Entry 5L5S (X-ray diffraction, 2.60 A resolution); this record covers chains H and I of the 28 polymer chains in the assembly.

Chain H:
Molecule: Proteasome subunit beta type-2
From: Saccharomyces cerevisiae (strain ATCC 204508 / S288c)
Notes: EC 3.4.25.1
UniProtKB: P25043 (PSB2_YEAST); residues 1-232 here correspond to UniProt positions 30-261 (UniProt number = residue number + 29)
Amino-acid sequence (232 residues; row label = number of the first residue in the row):
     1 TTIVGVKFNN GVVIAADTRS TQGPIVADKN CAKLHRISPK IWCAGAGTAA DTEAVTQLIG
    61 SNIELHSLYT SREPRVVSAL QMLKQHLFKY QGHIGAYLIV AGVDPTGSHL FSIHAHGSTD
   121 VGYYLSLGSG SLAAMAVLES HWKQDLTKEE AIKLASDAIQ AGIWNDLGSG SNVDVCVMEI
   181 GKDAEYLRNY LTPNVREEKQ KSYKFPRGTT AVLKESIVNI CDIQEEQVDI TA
Unresolved in the structure: 227-232
Curated features (UniProtKB/Swiss-Prot):
  - active site: T1 (Nucleophile)

Chain I:
Molecule: Proteasome subunit beta type-3
From: Saccharomyces cerevisiae (strain ATCC 204508 / S288c)
Notes: EC 3.4.25.1
UniProtKB: P25451 (PSB3_YEAST); residues 0-204 here correspond to UniProt positions 1-205 (UniProt number = residue number + 1)
Amino-acid sequence (205 residues; numbered 0 to 204; the number before each row is that of its first residue; numbering starts at 0):
     0 MSDPSSINGG IVVAMTGKDC VAIACDLRLG SQSLGVSNKF EKIFHYGHVF LGITGLATDV
    60 TTLNEMFRYK TNLYKLKEER AIEPETFTQL VSSSLYERRF GPYFVGPVVA GINSKSGKPF
   120 IAGFDLIGCI DEAKDFIVSG TASDQLFGMC ESLYEPNLEP EDLFETISQA LLNAADRDAL
   180 SGWGAVVYII KKDEVVKRYL KMRQD
Unresolved in the structure: 0
Ion coordination: Mg2+ site 1: A174, D177, S180; Mg2+ site 2: D204 (shared with 3 residues of chain Y)
Curated features (UniProtKB/Swiss-Prot):
  - modified residue: S30 (Phosphoserine)
  - cross-link: K69 (Glycyl lysine isopeptide (Lys-Gly) (interchain with G-Cter in ubiquitin))

Chain H / chain I interface:
Contacting residue pairs (57; chain H residue first):
  I25(H) - D143(I)
  I25(H) - F146(I)  hydrophobic
  V26(H) - F146(I)
  A27(H) - D130(I)
  A27(H) - F146(I)  hydrophobic
  D28(H) - D130(I)
  K29(H) - E150(I)  salt bridge
  A49(H) - C128(I)  hydrophobic
  A50(H) - Y95(I)
  A50(H) - I126(I)  hydrophobic
  A50(H) - C128(I)
  D51(H) - Y95(I)  hydrogen bond
  D51(H) - R98(I)  salt bridge
  A54(H) - Y95(I)
  Y90(H) - F99(I)  hydrophobic
  H93(H) - R98(I)  hydrogen bond (backbone-side chain)
  H93(H) - F99(I)
  I94(H) - F99(I)  hydrophobic
  R196(H) - E150(I)  salt bridge
  K199(H) - E150(I)
  K199(H) - S151(I)
  K199(H) - Y153(I)  hydrogen bond (side chain-backbone)
  S202(H) - E154(I)  hydrogen bond
  Y203(H) - S151(I)
  Y203(H) - L152(I)  hydrophobic
  K204(H) - D161(I)  salt bridge
  F205(H) - Q168(I)
  R207(H) - E160(I)  salt bridge
  R207(H) - D161(I)  salt bridge
  G208(H) - E164(I)  hydrogen bond (backbone-side chain)
  T209(H) - E164(I)
  T210(H) - E164(I)  hydrogen bond
  T210(H) - S167(I)
  T210(H) - Q168(I)  hydrogen bond
  T210(H) - L199(I)
  A211(H) - L199(I)
  A211(H) - K200(I)  hydrogen bond (backbone-backbone)
  V212(H) - F163(I)  hydrophobic
  V212(H) - Y198(I)
  L213(H) - Y198(I)  hydrogen bond (backbone-backbone)
  L213(H) - L199(I)
  L213(H) - K200(I)
  K214(H) - K196(I)
  K214(H) - R197(I)
  K214(H) - Y198(I)  hydrogen bond (backbone-backbone)
  E215(H) - K196(I)
  E215(H) - R197(I)  salt bridge
  S216(H) - V195(I)
  S216(H) - K196(I)  hydrogen bond (backbone-backbone)
  I217(H) - V194(I)
  V218(H) - V194(I)  hydrogen bond (backbone-backbone)
  V218(H) - K196(I)
  N219(H) - H44(I)
  I220(H) - G46(I)
  I220(H) - F49(I)  hydrophobic
  I220(H) - V194(I)  hydrophobic
  D222(H) - K74(I)  salt bridge
Also at the interface, not in a pair above, chain H (37 interface residues in all): Q22, T48, G95, P206
Also at the interface, not in a pair above, chain I (39 interface residues in all): H47, D124, G127, E131, S142, E158, T165, L171, Y187

In short:
Chain H and chain I form an interface of 37 and 39 residues respectively, with 12 hydrogen bonds and 8 salt
bridges. Polar pairs include K29(H)-E150(I), D51(H)-R98(I) and R196(H)-E150(I). Curated annotation (UniProt)
lists active-site residue T1(H) on chain H.
Here chain H is Proteasome subunit beta type-2 and chain I is Proteasome subunit beta type-3, both from
Saccharomyces cerevisiae (strain ATCC 204508 / S288c). Entry 5L5S (Yeast 20S proteasome with human beta5i
(1-138; V31M) and human beta6 (97-111; 118-133) in complex with ...) was determined by X-ray diffraction
together with 5L52, 5L54, 5L55, 5L5A, 5L5B, 5L5D and 30 further entries from the same study.
